PDB entry 9EQ2 | electron microscopy, 3.68 A resolution | chains D and G of the 7 polymer chains in the assembly

# Chain D
Name: RuvB-like helicase
Organism: Arabidopsis thaliana
Notes: EC 3.6.4.12
UniProt: Q9FJW0 (Q9FJW0_ARATH); residues 1-469 here = UniProt positions 1-469
Sequence (487 residues; row label = number of the first residue in the row; numbers below 1 keep their minus sign (Met-17 is residue -17)):
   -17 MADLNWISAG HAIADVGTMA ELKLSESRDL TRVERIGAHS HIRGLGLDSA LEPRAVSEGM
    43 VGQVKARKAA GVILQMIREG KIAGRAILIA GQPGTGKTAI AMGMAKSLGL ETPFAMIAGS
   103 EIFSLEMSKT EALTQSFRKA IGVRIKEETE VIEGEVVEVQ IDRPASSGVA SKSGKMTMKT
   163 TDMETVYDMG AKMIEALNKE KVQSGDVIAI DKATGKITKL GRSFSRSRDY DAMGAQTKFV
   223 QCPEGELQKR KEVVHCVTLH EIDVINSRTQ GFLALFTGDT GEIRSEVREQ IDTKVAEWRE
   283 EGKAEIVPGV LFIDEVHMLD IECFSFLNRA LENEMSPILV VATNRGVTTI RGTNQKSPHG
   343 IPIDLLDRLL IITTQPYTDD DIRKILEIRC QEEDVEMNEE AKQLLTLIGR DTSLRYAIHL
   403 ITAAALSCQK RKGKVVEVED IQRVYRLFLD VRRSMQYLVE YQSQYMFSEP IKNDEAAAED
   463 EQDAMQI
Disordered / not traced: -17 to 44, 127-237, 250-261, 449-469
Construct notes: initiating methionine (-17); expression tag (-16 to 0)

# Chain G
Name: At1g56440
Organism: Arabidopsis thaliana
UniProt: Q5XF05 (Q5XF05_ARATH); residue numbers follow UniProt; this construct covers 1-476
Sequence (522 residues; row label = number of the first residue in the row; numbers below 1 keep their minus sign (Met-29 is residue -29)):
   -29 MGSSHHHHHH HHHHMTDVTI KGGENLYFQG MARSPSKHGR DQTQDFQGFF NDLQDWELSL
    31 KDKDKKIKQQ PANSSNPSSE TFRPSGSGKY DFAKKYRSIR DLSSSLIGES LLDSSSEKEQ
    91 GNEFFKQKKF NEAIDCYSRS IALSPNAVTY ANRAMAYLKI KRYREAEVDC TEALNLDDRY
   151 IKAYSRRATA RKELGMIKEA KEDAEFALRL EPESQELKKQ YADIKSLLEK EIIEKATGAM
   211 QSTAQELLKT SGLDKKIQKP KTEMTSKPVT LVAKTNRDIV QPVLGSNESS GKKLIENIQP
   271 EEKSKEGSMK IPAITEILDS KKVTPGSQSY EKEAKPSDRN GTQPSGPENQ VSKQLELKPS
   331 VQELAAHAAS LAMTEASKNI KTPKSAYEFE NSWRSFSGDS ALRSQLLKVT TPSSLPQIFK
   391 NALTSPVLVD IIKCVASFFT EDMDLAVKYI ENLTKVPRFN MLVMCLTSTE KNELLKIWED
   451 VFCNKATPME YAEVLDKLRS RYCLKQLEVL FQGPWSHPQF EK
Disordered / not traced: -29 to 346, 477-492
Construct notes: initiating methionine (-29); expression tag (-28 to 0, 477-492)

# Chain D / chain G interface
Residue-residue contacts (35; chain D residue first):
  Gln385(D) - Met434(G)
  Leu386(D) - Cys435(G)  hydrophobic
  Leu389(D) - Asn430(G)
  Leu389(D) - Met434(G)  hydrophobic
  Ile390(D) - Met431(G)  hydrophobic
  Asp393(D) - Arg428(G)  hydrogen bond (backbone-side chain)
  Asp393(D) - Met431(G)
  Thr394(D) - Arg428(G)
  Val420(D) - Cys435(G)
  Val420(D) - Leu436(G)
  Glu421(D) - Thr437(G)
  Gln424(D) - Ser395(G)
  Gln424(D) - Cys435(G)
  Gln424(D) - Thr437(G)
  Tyr427(D) - Arg428(G)
  Tyr427(D) - Met431(G)
  Arg428(D) - Thr394(G)
  Asp432(D) - Arg428(G)  salt bridge
  Arg434(D) - Asn391(G)
  Arg434(D) - Arg428(G)
  Arg435(D) - Asn391(G)
  Arg435(D) - Arg428(G)
  Gln438(D) - Ala356(G)
  Gln438(D) - Ile388(G)
  Gln438(D) - Lys390(G)
  Gln438(D) - Asn391(G)
  Gln438(D) - Ala392(G)  hydrogen bond (side chain-backbone)
  Tyr439(D) - Tyr357(G)  hydrophobic
  Glu442(D) - Ser355(G)
  Glu442(D) - Ala356(G)  hydrogen bond (side chain-backbone)
  Glu442(D) - Tyr357(G)  hydrogen bond (side chain-backbone)
  Glu442(D) - Ile388(G)
  Tyr443(D) - Tyr357(G)
  Gln446(D) - Tyr357(G)
  Gln446(D) - Glu358(G)
Also at the interface, not in a pair above, chain D (20 interface residues in all): Arg392
Also at the interface, not in a pair above, chain G (20 interface residues in all): Phe389, Pro396, Glu440
Interface features reported in the paper:
  - interface residues, chain G: Arg428(G), Met431(G)
  - hot spots on chain G (mutagenesis) - R428A/M431A: abolished binding to RuvB-like helicase (chain D)

# Overview
Chain D and chain G each contribute 20 residues to their interface; the contacts include 4 hydrogen bonds and
1 salt bridge. Polar contacts include Asp432(D)-Arg428(G), Asp393(D)-Arg428(G) and Gln438(D)-Ala392(G). The
paper reports that R428A/M431A of chain G abolish binding to RuvB-like helicase (chain D); interface residues
Arg428(G) and Met431(G).
Chain D is RuvB-like helicase and chain G is At1g56440, both from Arabidopsis thaliana; the structure,
Arabidopsis thaliana R2T complex, was determined by electron microscopy.
